2Z2T - chains A and D of the 6 polymer chains in the assembly; structure by X-ray diffraction, 2.10 A resolution.

Chain A:
Protein: gp41 fragment N36
Sequence (38 residues; numbered 1545 to 1582; the number before each row is that of its first residue):
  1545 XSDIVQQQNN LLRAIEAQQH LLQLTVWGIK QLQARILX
Modified / non-standard residues: ACE (acetyl group) at position 1545; NH2 (amino group) at position 1582

Chain D:
Protein: Fusion inhibitor peptide SC34EK
Sequence (36 residues; row label = number of the first residue in the row):
  1627 XWLEWDRKIE EYTKKIEELI KKSQEQQEKN EKELKX
Modified / non-standard residues: ACE (acetyl group) at position 1627; Leu1629 (norleucine; NLE); NH2 (amino group) at position 1662

Interface between chain A and chain D:
Contacting residue pairs (31):
  Asp1547(A) - Gln1652(D)
  Asp1547(A) - Lys1655(D)
  Asp1547(A) - Asn1656(D)  hydrogen bond (backbone-side chain)
  Asp1547(A) - Glu1659(D)
  Gln1550(A) - Gln1652(D)
  Gln1551(A) - Ser1649(D)  hydrogen bond (side chain-backbone)
  Gln1551(A) - Gln1652(D)
  Gln1551(A) - Gln1653(D)
  Gln1551(A) - Asn1656(D)
  Asn1554(A) - Lys1648(D)
  Asn1554(A) - Ser1649(D)
  Asn1554(A) - Gln1652(D)
  Arg1557(A) - Leu1645(D)
  Arg1557(A) - Lys1648(D)
  Ala1558(A) - Ile1642(D)
  Ala1558(A) - Leu1645(D)
  Gln1562(A) - Ile1642(D)
  His1564(A) - Tyr1638(D)
  Leu1565(A) - Ile1635(D)  hydrophobic
  Leu1565(A) - Tyr1638(D)  hydrophobic
  Leu1565(A) - Thr1639(D)
  Leu1568(A) - Trp1631(D)  hydrogen bond (backbone-side chain)
  Leu1568(A) - Lys1634(D)
  Leu1568(A) - Ile1635(D)  hydrophobic
  Leu1568(A) - Tyr1638(D)  hydrophobic
  Trp1571(A) - ACE_1627(D)
  Trp1571(A) - Trp1628(D)
  Trp1571(A) - Trp1631(D)
  Gly1572(A) - Trp1628(D)
  Gln1575(A) - Trp1628(D)
  Leu1576(A) - Trp1628(D)  hydrophobic
Interface residues without a listed pair, chain A (18 interface residues in all): Ile1548, Leu1555, Ala1561, Thr1569
Interface residues without a listed pair, chain D (17 interface residues in all): Lys1641

Summary:
18 residues of chain A face 17 of chain D across their interface; the contacts include 3 hydrogen bonds. Polar
contacts include Asp1547(A)-Asn1656(D), Gln1551(A)-Ser1649(D) and Leu1568(A)-Trp1631(D).
Here chain A is gp41 fragment N36 and chain D is Fusion inhibitor peptide SC34EK. Entry 2Z2T (Crystal
structure of the complex between gp41 fragment N36 and fusion inhibitor SC34EK) was determined by X-ray
diffraction.
